PDB entry 9JH5 | electron microscopy, 2.76 A resolution | chains S and B of the 6 polymer chains in the assembly

== Chain S ==
Name: scFv16
Organism: Mus musculus
Notes: antibody fragment or engineered binder
Sequence (250 residues; row label = number of the first residue in the row):
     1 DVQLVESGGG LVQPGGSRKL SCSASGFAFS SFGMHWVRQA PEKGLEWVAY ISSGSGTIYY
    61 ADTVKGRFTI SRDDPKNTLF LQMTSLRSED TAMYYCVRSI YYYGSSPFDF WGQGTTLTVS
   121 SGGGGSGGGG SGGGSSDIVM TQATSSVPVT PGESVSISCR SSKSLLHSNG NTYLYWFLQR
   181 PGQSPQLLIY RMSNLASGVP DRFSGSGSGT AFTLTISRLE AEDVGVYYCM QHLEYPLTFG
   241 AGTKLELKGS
Disordered / not traced: 1, 122-134, 248-250

== Chain B ==
Name: Guanine nucleotide-binding protein G(I)/G(S)/G(T) subunit beta-1
Organism: Homo sapiens
Reference sequence: P62873 (GBB1_HUMAN); residue numbers follow UniProt; this construct covers 2-340
Sequence (358 residues; row label = number of the first residue in the row; numbers below 1 keep their minus sign (Met-17 is residue -17)):
   -17 MHHHHHHLEV LFQGPGSSQS ELDQLRQEAE QLKNQIRDAR KACADATLSQ ITNNIDPVGR
    43 IQMRTRRTLR GHLAKIYAMH WGTDSRLLVS ASQDGKLIIW DSYTTNKVHA IPLRSSWVMT
   103 CAYAPSGNYV ACGGLDNICS IYNLKTREGN VRVSRELAGH TGYLSCCRFL DDNQIVTSSG
   163 DTTCALWDIE TGQQTTTFTG HTGDVMSLSL APDTRLFVSG ACDASAKLWD VREGMCRQTF
   223 TGHESDINAI CFFPNGNAFA TGSDDATCRL FDLRADQELM TYSHDNIICG ITSVSFSKSG
   283 RLLLAGYDDF NCNVWDALKA DRAGVLAGHD NRVSCLGVTD DGMAVATGSW DSFLKIWN
Disordered / not traced: -17 to 2
Construct notes: initiating methionine (-17); expression tag (-16 to 1)
Swiss-Prot annotation at these positions:
  - modified residue: Ser2 (N-acetylserine), His266 (Phosphohistidine)
  - natural variant: Leu30 (L30F: In MRD42; uncertain significance), Arg52 (R52G: In MRD42), Gly64 (G64V: In MRD42), Asp76 (D76E: In MRD42; D76G: In MRD42), Gly77 (G77S: In MRD42), Lys78 (K78R: In MRD42), Ile80 (I80N: In MRD42; I80T: In MRD42), His91 (H91R: In MRD42; uncertain significance), Ala92 (A92T: In MRD42), Pro94 (P94S: In MRD42), Leu95 (L95P: In MRD42), Arg96 (R96L: In MRD42), 5 further natural variant entries in UniProt

== Chain S / chain B interface ==
Residue-residue contacts (13):
  Val2(S) with Arg129(B), hydrogen bond (backbone-side chain)
  Gly26(S) with Glu130(B)
  Phe27(S) with Glu130(B)
  Ala28(S) with Glu130(B), hydrogen bond (backbone-side chain); Gly131(B); Asn132(B)
  Phe32(S) with Gly131(B)
  Arg98(S) with Arg129(B)
  Tyr102(S) with Val90(B), hydrophobic
  Tyr103(S) with Asp66(B); Arg68(B); Leu69(B), hydrophobic; Asp83(B)
Other interface residues (no listed pair), chain S (9 interface residues in all): Phe110
Other interface residues (no listed pair), chain B (10 interface residues in all): His91

== In short ==
Chain S and chain B form an interface of 9 and 10 residues respectively, with 2 hydrogen bonds. Polar pairs
include Val2(S)-Arg129(B) and Ala28(S)-Glu130(B).
Here chain S is scFv16 (Mus musculus) and chain B is Guanine nucleotide-binding protein G(I)/G(S)/G(T) subunit
beta-1 (Homo sapiens). Entry 9JH5 (Activation mechanism of CYSLTR2 by C16:0 ceramide) was determined by
electron microscopy, deposited together with 9JH6.
